Entry 8TO6 (electron microscopy, 2.90 A resolution); this record covers chains J and L of the 9 polymer chains in the assembly.

Chain J:
Protein: DNA-directed RNA polymerase subunit beta'
Source organism: Escherichia coli (strain K12)
Notes: EC 2.7.7.6
UniProtKB: P0A8T7 (RPOC_ECOLI); residues 1-1407 here = UniProt positions 1-1407
Chain sequence (1407 residues; row label = number of the first residue in the row):
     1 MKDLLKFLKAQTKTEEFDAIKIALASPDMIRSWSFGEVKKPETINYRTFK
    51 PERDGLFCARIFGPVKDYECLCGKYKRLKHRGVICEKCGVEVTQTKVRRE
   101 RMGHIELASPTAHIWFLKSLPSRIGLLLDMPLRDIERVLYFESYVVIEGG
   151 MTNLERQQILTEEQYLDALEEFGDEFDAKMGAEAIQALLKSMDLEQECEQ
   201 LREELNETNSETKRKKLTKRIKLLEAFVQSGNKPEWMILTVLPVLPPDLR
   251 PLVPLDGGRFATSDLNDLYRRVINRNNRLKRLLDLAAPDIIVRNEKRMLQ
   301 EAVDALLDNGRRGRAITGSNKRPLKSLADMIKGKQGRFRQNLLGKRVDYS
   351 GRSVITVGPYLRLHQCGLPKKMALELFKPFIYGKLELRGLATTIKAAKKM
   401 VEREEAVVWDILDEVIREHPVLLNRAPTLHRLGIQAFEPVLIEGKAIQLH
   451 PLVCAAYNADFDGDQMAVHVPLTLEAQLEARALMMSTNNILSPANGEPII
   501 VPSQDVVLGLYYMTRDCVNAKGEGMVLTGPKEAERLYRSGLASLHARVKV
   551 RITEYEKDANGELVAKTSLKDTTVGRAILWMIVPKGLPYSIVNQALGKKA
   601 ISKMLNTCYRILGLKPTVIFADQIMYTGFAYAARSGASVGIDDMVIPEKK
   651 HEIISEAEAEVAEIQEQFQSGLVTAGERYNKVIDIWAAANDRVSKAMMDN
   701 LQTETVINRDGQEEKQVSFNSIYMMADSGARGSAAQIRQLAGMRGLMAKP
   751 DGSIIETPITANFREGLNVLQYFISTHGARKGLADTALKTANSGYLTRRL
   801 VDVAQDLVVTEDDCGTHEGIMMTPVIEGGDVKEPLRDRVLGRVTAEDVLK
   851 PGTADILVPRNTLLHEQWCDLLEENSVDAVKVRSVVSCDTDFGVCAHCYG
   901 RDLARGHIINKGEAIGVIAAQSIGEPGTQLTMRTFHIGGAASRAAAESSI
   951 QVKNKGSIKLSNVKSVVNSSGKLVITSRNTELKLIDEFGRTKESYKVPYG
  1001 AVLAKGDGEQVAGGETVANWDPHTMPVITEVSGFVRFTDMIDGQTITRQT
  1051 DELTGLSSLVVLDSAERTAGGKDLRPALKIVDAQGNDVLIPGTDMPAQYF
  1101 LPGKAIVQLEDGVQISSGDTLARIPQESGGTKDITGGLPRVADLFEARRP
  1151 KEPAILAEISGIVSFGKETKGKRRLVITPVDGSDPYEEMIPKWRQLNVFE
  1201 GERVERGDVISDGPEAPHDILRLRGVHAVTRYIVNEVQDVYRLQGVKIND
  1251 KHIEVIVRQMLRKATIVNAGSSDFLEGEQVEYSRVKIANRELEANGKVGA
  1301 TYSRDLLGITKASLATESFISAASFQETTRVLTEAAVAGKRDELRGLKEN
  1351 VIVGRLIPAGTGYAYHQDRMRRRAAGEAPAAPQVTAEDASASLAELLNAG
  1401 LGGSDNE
Unresolved in the structure: 1-15, 931-947, 1127-1134, 1376-1407
Ion coordination: Zn2+ site 1: Cys-72, Cys-85, Cys-88; Mg2+: Asp-460, Asp-462, Asp-464; Zn2+ site 2: Cys-814, Cys-888, Cys-898

Chain L:
Protein: RNA polymerase sigma factor RpoD
Source organism: Escherichia coli (strain K12)
UniProtKB: Q0P6L9 (Q0P6L9_ECOLX); numbering as in UniProt (aligned over 1-613)
Chain sequence (613 residues; row label = number of the first residue in the row):
     1 MEQNPQSQLKLLVTRGKEQGYLTYAEVNDHLPEDIVDSDQIEDIIQMIND
    51 MGIQVMEEAPDADDLMLAENTADEDAAEAAAQVLSSVESEIGRTTDPVRM
   101 YMREMGTVELLTREGEIDIAKRIEDGINQVQCSVAEYPEAITYLLEQYDR
   151 VEAEEARLSDLITGFVDPNAEEDLAPTATHVGSELSQEDLDDDEDEDEED
   201 GDDDSADDDNSIDPELAREKFAELRAQYVVTRDTIKAKGRSHATAQEEIL
   251 KLSEVFKQFRLVPKQFDYLVNSMRVMMDRVRTQERLIMKLCVEQCKMPKK
   301 NFITLFTGNETSDTWFNAAIAMNKPWSEKLHDVSEEVHRALQKLQQIEEE
   351 TGLTIEQVKDINRRMSIGEAKARRAKKEMVEANLRLVISIAKKYTNRGLQ
   401 FLDLIQEGNIGLMKAVDKFEYRRGYKFSTYATWWIRQAITRSIADQARTI
   451 RIPVHMIETINKLNRISRQMLQEMGREPTPEELAERMLMPEDKIRKVLKI
   501 AKEPISMETPIGDDEDSHLGDFIEDTTLELPLDSATTESLRAATHDVLAG
   551 LTAREAKVLRMRFGIDMNTDYTLEEVGKQFDVTRERIRQIEAKALRKLRH
   601 PSRSEVLRSFLDD
Unresolved in the structure: 1-93, 168-211, 237-241, 613
Small-molecule neighbours:
  - 4QM ((3R,5S,7R,8R,9S,10S,12S,13R,14S,17R)-10,13-dimethyl-17-[(2R)-pentan-2-yl]-2,3,4,5,6,7,8,9,11,12,14,15,16,17-tetradecahydro-1H-cyclopenta[a]phenanthrene-3,7,12-triol), molecule 1: Ile-505, Thr-509, Pro-510, Ile-511
  - 4QM, molecule 2: Ile-511, Leu-519, Phe-522, Ile-523
What the authors report for this chain:
  - conformationally variable residues (side-chain flip): Trp-433, Trp-434
  - mutagenesis - I35C/S89C/C132S/C291S/C295S: decreased catalytic activity on oxidizing vs. reduced conditions

How chain J and chain L interact:
Pairs across the interface (67):
  Glu-42(J) / Arg-451(L)
  Thr-43(J) / Thr-449(L)  hydrogen bond (side chain-backbone)
  Ile-44(J) / Ile-450(L)
  Tyr-46(J) / Ile-450(L)  hydrophobic
  Tyr-46(J) / Arg-451(L)
  Tyr-46(J) / Pro-453(L)
  Tyr-46(J) / Ile-500(L)  hydrophobic
  Leu-78(J) / Asn-568(L)
  Tyr-140(J) / Met-100(L)  hydrophobic
  Glu-142(J) / Met-100(L)
  Glu-142(J) / Arg-103(L)  salt bridge
  Pro-251(J) / Met-507(L)  hydrophobic
  Val-253(J) / Met-507(L)  hydrophobic
  Val-253(J) / Ile-523(L)  hydrophobic
  Leu-255(J) / Ile-523(L)  hydrophobic
  Gly-258(J) / Ala-501(L)
  Arg-259(J) / Lys-502(L)
  Arg-259(J) / Glu-503(L)  hydrogen bond (side chain-backbone)
  Arg-259(J) / Ile-505(L)
  Phe-260(J) / Ile-450(L)  hydrophobic
  Phe-260(J) / Pro-504(L)
  Phe-260(J) / Ile-505(L)  hydrogen bond (backbone-backbone)
  Ala-261(J) / Ile-505(L)
  Ala-261(J) / Met-507(L)
  Thr-262(J) / Pro-504(L)
  Thr-262(J) / Ile-505(L)  hydrogen bond (backbone-backbone)
  Thr-262(J) / Ser-506(L)
  Thr-262(J) / Met-507(L)  hydrogen bond (backbone-backbone)
  Ser-263(J) / Glu-508(L)
  Asp-264(J) / Ser-506(L)  hydrogen bond
  Asp-264(J) / Glu-508(L)
  Arg-270(J) / Gln-446(L)  hydrogen bond (side chain-backbone)
  Arg-270(J) / Arg-448(L)  hydrogen bond (side chain-backbone)
  Arg-270(J) / Thr-449(L)
  Asn-274(J) / Gln-446(L)
  Arg-275(J) / Asp-403(L)  salt bridge
  Arg-278(J) / Asp-403(L)
  Arg-278(J) / Gln-406(L)
  Arg-278(J) / Glu-407(L)  salt bridge
  Arg-281(J) / Ile-410(L)
  Leu-285(J) / Met-413(L)  hydrophobic
  Ala-287(J) / Met-413(L)  hydrophobic
  Pro-288(J) / Lys-377(L)
  Ile-290(J) / Lys-377(L)
  Ile-291(J) / Gln-406(L)
  Ile-291(J) / Asn-409(L)
  Ile-291(J) / Met-413(L)  hydrophobic
  Asn-294(J) / Tyr-101(L)
  Asn-294(J) / Leu-402(L)
  Asn-294(J) / Gln-406(L)  hydrogen bond
  Glu-295(J) / Gln-406(L)
  Arg-297(J) / Glu-104(L)  salt bridge
  Met-298(J) / Leu-402(L)  hydrophobic
  Met-298(J) / Gln-406(L)
  Glu-301(J) / Pro-97(L)
  Arg-322(J) / Pro-510(L)
  Lys-325(J) / Glu-508(L)
  Gln-335(J) / Glu-515(L)
  Gln-335(J) / Asp-516(L)
  Tyr-382(J) / Leu-532(L)  hydrophobic
  Thr-392(J) / Ser-609(L)  hydrogen bond
  Thr-393(J) / Val-606(L)
  Thr-393(J) / Ser-609(L)
  Thr-393(J) / Phe-610(L)
  Ile-394(J) / Ala-535(L)  hydrophobic
  Ile-394(J) / Thr-536(L)
  Lys-398(J) / Leu-532(L)
Other interface residues (no listed pair), chain J (52 interface residues in all): Asn-45, Lys-79, Arg-271, Leu-282, Ala-286, Asp-289, Arg-293, Arg-312, Gly-313, Arg-314, Met-330, Lys-395
Other interface residues (no listed pair), chain L (51 interface residues in all): Thr-95, Asp-96, Arg-373, Val-380, Leu-384, Gln-400, Ala-447, Ile-452, Met-456, Thr-509, Leu-519, Thr-569

In short:
52 residues of chain J and 51 residues of chain L are in contact; the contacts include 10 hydrogen bonds and 4
salt bridges. Polar pairs include Glu-142(J)/Arg-103(L), Arg-275(J)/Asp-403(L) and Arg-278(J)/Glu-407(L).
Chain L binds compound 4QM. From the paper: I35C/S89C/C132S/C291S/C295S of chain L reduce catalytic activity
on oxidizing vs. reduced conditions; conformational variability at Trp-433(L) and Trp-434(L).
Chain J is DNA-directed RNA polymerase subunit beta' and chain L is RNA polymerase sigma factor RpoD, both
from Escherichia coli (strain K12); the structure, Escherichia coli RNA polymerase unwinding intermediate
(I1d) at the lambda PR promoter, was determined by electron microscopy (same publication as 8TO1, 8TO8, 8TOE
and 8TOM).
